5IYZ - chains A and F of the 6 polymer chains in the assembly; structure by X-ray diffraction, 1.80 A resolution.

# Chain A
Molecule: Tubulin alpha-1B chain
Source organism: Bos taurus
UniProt: P81947 (TBA1B_BOVIN); numbering as in UniProt (aligned over 1-451)
Sequence (451 residues; each row starts with the number of its first residue):
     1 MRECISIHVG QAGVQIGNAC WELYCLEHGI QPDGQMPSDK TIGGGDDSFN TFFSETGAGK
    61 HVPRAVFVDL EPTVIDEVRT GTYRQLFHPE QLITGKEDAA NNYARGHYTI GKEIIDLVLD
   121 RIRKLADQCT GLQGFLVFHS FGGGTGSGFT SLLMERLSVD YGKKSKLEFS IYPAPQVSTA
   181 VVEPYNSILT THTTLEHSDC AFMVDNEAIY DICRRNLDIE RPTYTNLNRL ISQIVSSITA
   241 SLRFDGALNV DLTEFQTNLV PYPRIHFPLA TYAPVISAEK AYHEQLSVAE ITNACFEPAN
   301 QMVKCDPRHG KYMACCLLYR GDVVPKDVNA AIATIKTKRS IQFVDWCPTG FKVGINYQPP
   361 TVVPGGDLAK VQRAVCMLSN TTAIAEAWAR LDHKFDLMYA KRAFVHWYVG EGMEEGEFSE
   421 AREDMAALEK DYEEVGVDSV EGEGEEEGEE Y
Disordered / not traced: 438-451
Ion coordination: Ca2+: Asp39, Thr41, Gly44, Glu55
Ligand contacts: GTP (guanosine-5'-triphosphate): Gly10, Gln11, Ala12, Gln15, Ile16, Asp69, Asp98, Ala99, Ala100, Asn101, Ser140, Gly142, Gly143, Gly144, Thr145, Gly146, Ile171, Pro173, Val177, Ser178, Thr179, Glu183, Asn206, Ile209, Tyr224, Leu227, Asn228, Ile231
From the paper describing this entry:
  - binding site for the ligand 4Q5: Asn329

# Chain F
Molecule: Tubulin-tyrosine ligase
Source organism: Gallus gallus
UniProt: E1BQ43 (E1BQ43_CHICK); residues 1-378 here = UniProt positions 1-378
Sequence (384 residues; each row starts with the number of its first residue):
     1 MYTFVVRDEN SSVYAEVSRL LLATGQWKRL RKDNPRFNLM LGERNRLPFG RLGHEPGLVQ
    61 LVNYYRGADK LCRKASLVKL IKTSPELSES CTWFPESYVI YPTNLKTPVA PAQNGIRHLI
   121 NNTRTDEREV FLAAYNRRRE GREGNVWIAK SSAGAKGEGI LISSEASELL DFIDEQGQVH
   181 VIQKYLEKPL LLEPGHRKFD IRSWVLVDHL YNIYLYREGV LRTSSEPYNS ANFQDKTCHL
   241 TNHCIQKEYS KNYGRYEEGN EMFFEEFNQY LMDALNTTLE NSILLQIKHI IRSCLMCIEP
   301 AISTKHLHYQ SFQLFGFDFM VDEELKVWLI EVNGAPACAQ KLYAELCQGI VDVAISSVFP
   361 LADTGQKTSQ PTSIFIKLHH HHHH
Disordered / not traced: 104-125, 142-143, 152-158, 176-178, 232-236, 363-372, 381-384
Differences from the reference sequence: expression tag (379-384)
Ion coordination: Mg2+: Glu331 (together with AMP-PCP)
Ligand contacts: AMP-PCP (ACP; phosphomethylphosphonic acid adenylate ester): Lys74, Ile148, Lys150, Gln183, Lys184, Tyr185, Leu186, Lys198, Asp200, Arg202, Arg222, His239, Leu240, Thr241, Asn242, Asp318, Met320, Ile330, Glu331, Asn333

# Interface between chain A and chain F
Pairs across the interface (21; chain A residue first):
  Gln176(A) with Pro56(F)
  Glu207(A) with His54(F), salt bridge
  Glu297(A) with His306(F)
  Lys304(A) with His54(F); His308(F)
  Asp306(A) with Arg66(F)
  Arg308(A) with Pro300(F), hydrogen bond (side chain-backbone); Ala301(F), hydrogen bond (side chain-backbone); Ile302(F); Ser303(F), hydrogen bond (side chain-backbone)
  His309(A) with Arg66(F), hydrogen bond (side chain-backbone); Gly67(F); Ala301(F), hydrogen bond (side chain-backbone)
  Lys338(A) with Pro300(F)
  Ser340(A) with Ala301(F)
  Glu386(A) with Gly50(F); Arg66(F), salt bridge
  Arg390(A) with Gly50(F); His54(F)
  His393(A) with Arg51(F)
  Glu433(A) with Arg46(F), salt bridge
Also at the interface, not in a pair above, chain A (15 interface residues in all): Pro298, Cys305
Also at the interface, not in a pair above, chain F (15 interface residues in all): Gly53, Leu307

# In short
Chain A and chain F each contribute 15 residues to their interface, with 5 hydrogen bonds and 3 salt bridges.
Polar pairs include Glu207(A)-His54(F), Glu386(A)-Arg66(F) and Glu433(A)-Arg46(F). Bound to chain A: GTP.
Chain F binds AMP-PCP. Asp39(A), Thr41(A), Gly44(A) and Glu55(A) form the Ca2+ site. The paper reports a
binding site for the ligand 4Q5 at Asn329(A).
Here chain A is Tubulin alpha-1B chain (Bos taurus) and chain F is Tubulin-tyrosine ligase (Gallus gallus).
Entry 5IYZ (Tubulin-MMAE complex) was determined by X-ray diffraction, deposited together with 5J2T and 5J2U.
